Entry 1OHH (X-ray diffraction, 2.80 A resolution); this record covers chains B and G of the 8 polymer chains in the assembly.

== Chain B ==
Molecule: ATP synthase subunit alpha, mitochondrial
Source organism: Bos taurus
UniProt: P19483 (ATPA_BOVIN); residues 1-510 here correspond to UniProt positions 44-553 (UniProt number = residue number + 43)
Sequence (510 residues; row label = number of the first residue in the row):
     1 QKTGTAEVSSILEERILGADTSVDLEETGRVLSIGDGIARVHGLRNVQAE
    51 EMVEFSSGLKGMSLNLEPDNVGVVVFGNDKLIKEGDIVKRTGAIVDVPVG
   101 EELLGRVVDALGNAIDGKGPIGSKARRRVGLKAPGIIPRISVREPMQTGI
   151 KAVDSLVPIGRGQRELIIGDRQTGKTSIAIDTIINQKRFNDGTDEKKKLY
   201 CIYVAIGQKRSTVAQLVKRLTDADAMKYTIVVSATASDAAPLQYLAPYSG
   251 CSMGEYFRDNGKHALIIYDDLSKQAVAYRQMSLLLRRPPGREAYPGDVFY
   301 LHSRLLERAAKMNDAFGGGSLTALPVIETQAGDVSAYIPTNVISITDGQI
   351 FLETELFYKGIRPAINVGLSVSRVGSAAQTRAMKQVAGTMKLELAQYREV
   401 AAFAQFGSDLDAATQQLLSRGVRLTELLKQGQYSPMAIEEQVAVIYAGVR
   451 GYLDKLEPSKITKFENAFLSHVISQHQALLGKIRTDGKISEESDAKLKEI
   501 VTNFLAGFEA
Disordered / not traced: 1-23, 402-409
Differences from the reference sequence: conflict G481 (Ser524 in P19483)
Ion coordination: Mg2+: T176 (together with AMP-PNP)
Ligand contacts:
  - AMP-PNP (ANP; phosphoaminophosphonic acid-adenylate ester), molecule 1: D170, R171, Q172, T173, G174, K175, T176, S177, F357, R362, P363, Q430, G431, Q432
  - AMP-PNP (ANP), molecule 2: I343, S344, V371, R373
UniProt features mapped onto this chain:
  - binding site (ATP): Q172, G174, K175, T176, S177, Q430, Q432
  - binding site (Mg(2+)): T176, D269
  - site: S370 (Required for activity)
  - modified residue: Q1 (Pyrrolidone carboxylic acid), S10 (Phosphoserine), S22 (Phosphoserine), S33 (Phosphoserine), S63 (Phosphoserine), K80 (N6-acetyllysine), K83 (N6-acetyllysine), K89 (N6-acetyllysine), T91 (Phosphothreonine), K118 (N6-acetyllysine), S123 (Phosphoserine), K124 (N6-acetyllysine), S141 (Phosphoserine), R161 (Omega-N-methylarginine), K187 (N6-acetyllysine), K196 (N6-acetyllysine), K197 (N6-acetyllysine), K218 (N6-acetyllysine), K262 (N6-acetyllysine), K384 (N6-acetyllysine) and 6 more in UniProt
  - glycosylation: S33 (O-linked (GlcNAc) serine)

== Chain G ==
Molecule: ATP synthase subunit gamma, mitochondrial
Source organism: Bos taurus
UniProt: P05631 (ATPG_BOVIN); residues 1-272 here correspond to UniProt positions 26-297 (UniProt number = residue number + 25)
Sequence (272 residues; each row starts with the number of its first residue):
     1 ATLKDITRRLKSIKNIQKITKSMKMVAAAKYARAERELKPARVYGVGSLA
    51 LYEKADIKTPEDKKKHLIIGVSSDRGLCGAIHSSVAKQMKSEAANLAAAG
   101 KEVKIIGVGDKIRSILHRTHSDQFLVTFKEVGRRPPTFGDASVIALELLN
   151 SGYEFDEGSIIFNRFRSVISYKTEEKPIFSLDTISSAESMSIYDDIDADV
   201 LRNYQEYSLANIIYYSLKESTTSEQSARMTAMDNASKNASEMIDKLTLTF
   251 NRTRQAVITKELIEIISGAAAL
Disordered / not traced: 31-76, 89-220
UniProt features mapped onto this chain:
  - modified residue: K14 (N6-acetyllysine), K24 (N6-succinyllysine), K30 (N6-acetyllysine), K90 (N6-acetyllysine), S121 (Phosphoserine), K129 (N6-acetyllysine), K172 (N6-acetyllysine), K245 (N6-succinyllysine)

== How chain B and chain G interact ==
Pairs across the interface (7; chain B residue first):
  P289(B) with I263(G), hydrophobic
  G290(B) with I263(G)
  A293(B) with T259(G)
  Q330(B) with R252(G)
  A331(B) with L248(G), hydrophobic; R252(G)
  D333(B) with R252(G), salt bridge
Also at the interface, not in a pair above, chain B (7 interface residues in all): E292

== Summary ==
The interface between chain B and chain G involves 7 residues on one side and 4 on the other; the contacts
include 1 salt bridge. The salt-bridged pair is D333(B)-R252(G). Chain B binds AMP-PNP.
Chain B is ATP synthase subunit alpha, mitochondrial and chain G is ATP synthase subunit gamma, mitochondrial,
both from Bos taurus; the structure, BOVINE MITOCHONDRIAL F1-ATPASE complexed with the inhibitor protein IF1,
was determined by X-ray diffraction.
